Entry 2XZC (X-ray diffraction, 1.36 A resolution); this record covers chains H and L.

== Chain H ==
Name: Fab A.17 heavy chain
Source organism: Homo sapiens
Notes: antibody fragment or engineered binder
Chain sequence (222 residues; each row starts with the number of its first residue):
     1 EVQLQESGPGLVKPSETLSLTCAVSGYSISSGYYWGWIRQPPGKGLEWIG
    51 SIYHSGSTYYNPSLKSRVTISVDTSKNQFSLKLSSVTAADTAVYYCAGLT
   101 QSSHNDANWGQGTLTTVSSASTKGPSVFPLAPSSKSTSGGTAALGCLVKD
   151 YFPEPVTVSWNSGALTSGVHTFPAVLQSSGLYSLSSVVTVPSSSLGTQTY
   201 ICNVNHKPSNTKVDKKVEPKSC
Disordered / not traced: 134-139, 221-222
Modified / non-standard residues: E1 (pyroglutamic acid; PCA)
Disulfides: C22-C96, C146-C202
Ligand contacts: XOP (8-methyl-8-azabicyclo[3.2.1]octan-3-yl phenylphosphonate): Y34, L99, H104, N105, A107, W109

== Chain L ==
Name: Fab A.17 light chain
Source organism: Homo sapiens
Notes: antibody fragment or engineered binder
Chain sequence (216 residues; row label = number of the first residue in the row):
     1 ESVLTQPPSVSAAPGQKVTISCSGSSSNIGNNYVSWYQQLPGTAPKLLIY
    51 DNNKRPSGIPDRFSGSKSGTSATLGITGLQTGDEADYYCGTWDSSLNPVF
   101 GGGTKLEIKRTVAAPSVFIFPPSDEQLKSGTASVVCLLNNFYPREAKVQW
   151 KVDNALQSGNSQESVTEQDSKDSTYSLSSTLTLSKADYEKHKVYACEVTH
   201 QGLSSPVTKSFNRGEC
Modified / non-standard residues: E1 (pyroglutamic acid; PCA)
Disulfides: C22-C89, C136-C196
Covalent attachments: 8-methyl-8-azabicyclo[3.2.1]octan-3-yl phenylphosphonate (XOP) linked to Y37
Ligand contacts: XOP (8-methyl-8-azabicyclo[3.2.1]octan-3-yl phenylphosphonate): S35, L47, Y50, G90, T91, W92, P98, V99, F100

== Interface between chain H and chain L ==
Pairs across the interface - 59 pairs, chain H then chain L:
  Q40(H) with Q39(L), hydrogen bond; Y88(L), hydrogen bond
  K44(H) with E1(L); Y88(L)
  G45(H) with Y88(L)
  L46(H) with P45(L), hydrophobic; Y88(L), hydrophobic; F100(L)
  E47(H) with E1(L)
  W48(H) with N97(L); P98(L), hydrophobic
  P62(H) with N97(L)
  Y95(H) with Q39(L), hydrogen bond; T43(L), hydrogen bond (side chain-backbone); A44(L), hydrophobic
  N105(H) with L47(L); Y50(L), hydrogen bond
  D106(H) with L47(L); P56(L)
  W109(H) with A44(L), hydrophobic; P45(L)
  G110(H) with A44(L)
  V127(H) with E125(L)
  F128(H) with S123(L); E125(L); Q126(L); S129(L)
  P129(H) with S123(L); E125(L)
  L130(H) with F120(L), hydrophobic; V135(L), hydrophobic
  A131(H) with F120(L)
  A143(H) with F118(L), hydrophobic; F120(L); L137(L), hydrophobic
  L147(H) with S133(L)
  K149(H) with Q126(L); S133(L)
  H170(H) with N139(L), hydrogen bond; N140(L), hydrogen bond; D169(L); S176(L), hydrogen bond
  T171(H) with T166(L)
  F172(H) with L137(L), hydrophobic; S164(L); T166(L); S176(L); L177(L); S178(L)
  P173(H) with S164(L), hydrogen bond (backbone-side chain); V165(L)
  V175(H) with Q162(L); E163(L)
  L176(H) with Q162(L), hydrogen bond (backbone-side chain)
  Q177(H) with Q162(L)
  S185(H) with S178(L), hydrogen bond
  V187(H) with L137(L), hydrophobic
  T189(H) with N139(L)
  K215(H) with E125(L), salt bridge
Also at the interface, not in a pair above, chain H (35 interface residues in all): I38, P41, T141, L144
Also at the interface, not in a pair above, chain L (35 interface residues in all): S2, G102, T131

== Overview ==
Chain H and chain L each contribute 35 residues to their interface, with 11 hydrogen bonds and 1 salt bridge.
Polar contacts include K215(H)-E125(L), Q40(H)-Q39(L) and Q40(H)-Y88(L). Chain H binds compound XOP.
Covalently linked compound XOP: at Y37(L).
Here chain H is Fab A.17 heavy chain and chain L is Fab A.17 light chain, both from Homo sapiens. Entry 2XZC
(Crystal Structure of phosphonate-modified recombinant A.17 antibody FAB fragment) was determined by X-ray
diffraction together with 2XZA from the same study.
